Entry 6W7W (electron microscopy, 3.90 A resolution); this record covers chains 2 and N of the 10 polymer chains in the assembly.

Chain 2:
Molecule: 16S rRNA
From: Escherichia coli (strain K12)
Sequence (1542 nucleotides; row label = number of the first residue in the row):
     1 AAAUUGAAGA GUUUGAUCAU GGCUCAGAUU GAACGCUGGC GGCAGGCCUA ACACAUGCAA
    61 GUCGAACGGU AACAGGAAGA AGCUUGCUUC UUUGCUGACG AGUGGCGGAC GGGUGAGUAA
   121 UGUCUGGGAA ACUGCCUGAU GGAGGGGGAU AACUACUGGA AACGGUAGCU AAUACCGCAU
   181 AACGUCGCAA GACCAAAGAG GGGGACCUUC GGGCCUCUUG CCAUCGGAUG UGCCCAGAUG
   241 GGAUUAGCUA GUAGGUGGGG UAACGGCUCA CCUAGGCGAC GAUCCCUAGC UGGUCUGAGA
   301 GGAUGACCAG CCACACUGGA ACUGAGACAC GGUCCAGACU CCUACGGGAG GCAGCAGUGG
   361 GGAAUAUUGC ACAAUGGGCG CAAGCCUGAU GCAGCCAUGC CGCGUGUAUG AAGAAGGCCU
   421 UCGGGUUGUA AAGUACUUUC AGCGGGGAGG AAGGGAGUAA AGUUAAUACC UUUGCUCAUU
   481 GACGUUACCC GCAGAAGAAG CACCGGCUAA CUCCGUGCCA GCAGCCGCGG UAAUACGGAG
   541 GGUGCAAGCG UUAAUCGGAA UUACUGGGCG UAAAGCGCAC GCAGGCGGUU UGUUAAGUCA
   601 GAUGUGAAAU CCCCGGGCUC AACCUGGGAA CUGCAUCUGA UACUGGCAAG CUUGAGUCUC
   661 GUAGAGGGGG GUAGAAUUCC AGGUGUAGCG GUGAAAUGCG UAGAGAUCUG GAGGAAUACC
   721 GGUGGCGAAG GCGGCCCCCU GGACGAAGAC UGACGCUCAG GUGCGAAAGC GUGGGGAGCA
   781 AACAGGAUUA GAUACCCUGG UAGUCCACGC CGUAAACGAU GUCGACUUGG AGGUUGUGCC
   841 CUUGAGGCGU GGCUUCCGGA GCUAACGCGU UAAGUCGACC GCCUGGGGAG UACGGCCGCA
   901 AGGUUAAAAC UCAAAUGAAU UGACGGGGGC CCGCACAAGC GGUGGAGCAU GUGGUUUAAU
   961 UCGAUGCAAC GCGAAGAACC UUACCUGGUC UUGACAUCCA CGGAAGUUUU CAGAGAUGAG
  1021 AAUGUGCCUU CGGGAACCGU GAGACAGGUG CUGCAUGGCU GUCGUCAGCU CGUGUUGUGA
  1081 AAUGUUGGGU UAAGUCCCGC AACGAGCGCA ACCCUUAUCC UUUGUUGCCA GCGGUCCGGC
  1141 CGGGAACUCA AAGGAGACUG CCAGUGAUAA ACUGGAGGAA GGUGGGGAUG ACGUCAAGUC
  1201 AUCAUGGCCC UUACGACCAG GGCUACACAC GUGCUACAAU GGCGCAUACA AAGAGAAGCG
  1261 ACCUCGCGAG AGCAAGCGGA CCUCAUAAAG UGCGUCGUAG UCCGGAUUGG AGUCUGCAAC
  1321 UCGACUCCAU GAAGUCGGAA UCGCUAGUAA UCGUGGAUCA GAAUGCCACG GUGAAUACGU
  1381 UCCCGGGCCU UGUACACACC GCCCGUCACA CCAUGGGAGU GGGUUGCAAA AGAAGUAGGU
  1441 AGCUUAACCU UCGGGAGGGC GCUUACCACU UUGUGAUUCA UGACUGGGGU GAAGUCGUAA
  1501 CAAGGUAACC GUAGGGGAAC CUGCGGUUGG AUCACCUCCU UA
Unresolved in the structure: 678-712, 784-798, 922-1542

Chain N:
Protein: 30S ribosomal protein S15
From: Escherichia coli (strain K12)
UniProt: A0A4S5B232 (A0A4S5B232_ECOLI); residues 0-88 here correspond to UniProt positions 1-89 (UniProt number = residue number + 1)
Amino-acid sequence (89 residues; numbered 0 to 88; the number before each row is that of its first residue; numbering starts at 0):
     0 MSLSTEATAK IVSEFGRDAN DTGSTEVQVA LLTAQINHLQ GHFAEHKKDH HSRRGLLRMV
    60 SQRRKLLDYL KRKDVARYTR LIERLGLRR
Unresolved in the structure: 0
Differences from the reference sequence: conflict Arg79 (Gln80 in A0A4S5B232)

Interface between chain 2 and chain N:
Pairs across the interface (63):
  C580(2) - Ser60(N)  hydrogen bond to the sugar
  G581(2) - Ser60(N)  phosphate contact
  G581(2) - Arg63(N)  sugar contact
  G581(2) - Lys64(N)  salt bridge to the phosphate
  C582(2) - Arg63(N)  sugar contact
  G656(2) - Gly22(N)  hydrogen bond to the base
  G656(2) - Gln27(N)  base contact
  G656(2) - Gln61(N)  sugar contact
  U657(2) - Thr21(N)  hydrogen bond to the sugar
  U657(2) - Gly22(N)  hydrogen bond to the base
  U657(2) - Gln27(N)  hydrogen bond to the sugar
  U657(2) - Leu30(N)  phosphate contact
  U657(2) - Arg57(N)  salt bridge to the phosphate
  U657(2) - Gln61(N)  sugar contact
  C658(2) - Thr7(N)  phosphate contact
  C658(2) - Thr21(N)  hydrogen bond to the sugar
  C658(2) - Leu30(N)  phosphate contact
  U659(2) - Thr4(N)  phosphate contact
  U659(2) - Thr7(N)  phosphate contact
  C660(2) - Thr4(N)  phosphate contact
  G668(2) - His41(N)  hydrogen bond to the base
  G668(2) - His45(N)  hydrogen bond to the sugar
  G727(2) - Arg53(N)  phosphate contact
  A728(2) - Arg53(N)  salt bridge to the phosphate
  A729(2) - His50(N)  base contact
  A729(2) - Arg53(N)  base contact
  G730(2) - His50(N)  hydrogen bond to the base
  C738(2) - His41(N)  hydrogen bond to the base
  C739(2) - His37(N)  phosphate contact
  C739(2) - Leu38(N)  phosphate contact
  C739(2) - His41(N)  sugar contact
  U740(2) - Ser1(N)  phosphate contact
  U740(2) - Gln34(N)  hydrogen bond to the phosphate
  U740(2) - His37(N)  salt bridge to the phosphate
  U740(2) - Leu38(N)  phosphate contact
  G741(2) - Ser1(N)  phosphate contact
  G741(2) - Gln34(N)  hydrogen bond to the phosphate
  G742(2) - Arg57(N)  salt bridge to the phosphate
  A749(2) - Asn19(N)  hydrogen bond to the sugar
  A749(2) - Thr21(N)  base contact
  C750(2) - Asn19(N)  sugar contact
  C750(2) - Asp20(N)  sugar contact
  C750(2) - Gly22(N)  hydrogen bond to the base
  C750(2) - Ser23(N)  sugar contact
  U751(2) - Arg16(N)  hydrogen bond to the phosphate
  U751(2) - Gly22(N)  sugar contact
  U751(2) - Ser23(N)  hydrogen bond to the sugar
  G752(2) - Arg16(N)  salt bridge to the phosphate
  G752(2) - Tyr68(N)  hydrogen bond to the phosphate
  A753(2) - Tyr68(N)  hydrogen bond to the phosphate
  A753(2) - Lys72(N)  phosphate contact
  C754(2) - Lys64(N)  sugar contact
  C754(2) - Leu65(N)  sugar contact
  C754(2) - Tyr68(N)  sugar contact
  C754(2) - Arg71(N)  salt bridge to the phosphate
  G755(2) - Lys64(N)  salt bridge to the phosphate
  C756(2) - Lys64(N)  salt bridge to the phosphate
  G763(2) - Arg52(N)  hydrogen bond to the sugar
  C764(2) - His49(N)  phosphate contact
  C764(2) - Arg52(N)  sugar contact
  G765(2) - His49(N)  salt bridge to the phosphate
  C808(2) - Lys46(N)  sugar contact
  C808(2) - Lys47(N)  salt bridge to the phosphate
Also at the interface, not in a pair above, chain 2 (34 interface residues in all): A649, G666, G667, G809
Also at the interface, not in a pair above, chain N (37 interface residues in all): Leu2, Ala18, Thr24, Ser51, Gly54, Leu56

Overview:
34 residues of chain 2 face 37 of chain N across their interface; the contacts include 19 hydrogen bonds and
11 salt bridges. Polar pairs include G656(2)-Gly22(N), U657(2)-Gly22(N) and G668(2)-His41(N).
Chain 2 is 16S rRNA and chain N is 30S ribosomal protein S15, both from Escherichia coli (strain K12); the
structure, 30S-Inactive-low-Mg2+ Class B, was determined by electron microscopy, deposited together with 6W6K,
6W77, 6W7M and 6W7N.
